4QXU - chains L and H of the 3 polymer chains in the assembly; structure by X-ray diffraction, 2.30 A resolution.

Chain L:
Protein: anti_MT1-MMP Light chain
Organism: Mus musculus
Amino-acid sequence (219 residues; numbered 1 to 219; the number before each row is that of its first residue):
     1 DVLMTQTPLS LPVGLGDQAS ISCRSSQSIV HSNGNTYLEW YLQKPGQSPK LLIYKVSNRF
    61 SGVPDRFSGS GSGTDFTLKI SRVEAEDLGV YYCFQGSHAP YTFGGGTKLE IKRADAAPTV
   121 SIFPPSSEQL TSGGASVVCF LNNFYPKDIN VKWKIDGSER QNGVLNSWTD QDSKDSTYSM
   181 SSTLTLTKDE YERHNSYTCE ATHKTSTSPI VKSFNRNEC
Disulfides: Cys-23/Cys-93, Cys-139/Cys-199

Chain H:
Protein: anti_MT1-MMP Heavy chain
Organism: Mus musculus
Amino-acid sequence (231 residues; row label = number of the first residue in the row):
     1 EVKLVESGGG LVKPGGSLKL SCAASGFIFS NYAMSWVRQT PEKRLEWVAT ISGGGRNIYS
    61 LDSVKGRFTF FRDNARNTLY LQMSSLRSED TAMYFCSREN YGSSFTYWGQ GTLVTVSSAK
   121 TTPPSVYPLA PGSAAQTNSM VTLGCLVKGY FPEPVTVTWN SGSLSSGVHT FPAVLQSDLY
   181 TLSSSVTVPS STWPSETVTC NVAHPASSTK VDKKIVPRDC AAALEHHHHH H
Disordered / not traced: 221-231
Disulfides: Cys-22/Cys-96, Cys-145/Cys-200

How chain L and chain H interact:
Pairs across the interface - 72 pairs, chain L then chain H:
  Tyr-37(L) / Gly-102(H)
  Glu-39(L) / Ser-104(H)  hydrogen bond
  Glu-39(L) / Phe-105(H)
  Tyr-41(L) / Phe-105(H)  hydrogen bond (side chain-backbone)
  Tyr-41(L) / Trp-108(H)  hydrophobic
  Gln-43(L) / Gln-39(H)  hydrogen bond
  Ser-48(L) / Phe-95(H)
  Ser-48(L) / Gly-109(H)  hydrogen bond (side chain-backbone)
  Ser-48(L) / Gln-110(H)
  Pro-49(L) / Trp-108(H)
  Leu-51(L) / Ser-103(H)
  Tyr-54(L) / Gly-102(H)
  Tyr-54(L) / Ser-103(H)
  Lys-55(L) / Gly-102(H)
  Phe-60(L) / Thr-106(H)
  Phe-60(L) / Tyr-107(H)
  Tyr-92(L) / Gln-39(H)  hydrogen bond
  Tyr-92(L) / Lys-43(H)  hydrogen bond (side chain-backbone)
  Tyr-92(L) / Leu-45(H)  hydrophobic
  Phe-94(L) / Ser-104(H)
  Phe-94(L) / Phe-105(H)  hydrophobic
  Pro-100(L) / Trp-47(H)  hydrophobic
  Pro-100(L) / Leu-61(H)  hydrophobic
  Tyr-101(L) / Trp-47(H)
  Tyr-101(L) / Tyr-59(H)
  Phe-103(L) / Val-37(H)  hydrophobic
  Phe-103(L) / Leu-45(H)  hydrophobic
  Phe-103(L) / Glu-46(H)
  Phe-103(L) / Trp-47(H)
  Phe-103(L) / Phe-105(H)  hydrophobic
  Ser-121(L) / Thr-142(H)
  Phe-123(L) / Leu-129(H)
  Phe-123(L) / Ala-130(H)
  Phe-123(L) / Pro-131(H)
  Phe-123(L) / Thr-142(H)
  Pro-124(L) / Gly-132(H)
  Pro-124(L) / Arg-218(H)  hydrogen bond (backbone-side chain)
  Pro-125(L) / Arg-218(H)  hydrogen bond (backbone-side chain)
  Ser-126(L) / Tyr-127(H)
  Ser-126(L) / Pro-128(H)
  Ser-126(L) / Arg-218(H)
  Glu-128(L) / Lys-213(H)  salt bridge
  Gln-129(L) / Tyr-127(H)
  Ser-132(L) / Tyr-127(H)
  Ser-136(L) / Leu-146(H)
  Ser-136(L) / Lys-148(H)
  Val-138(L) / Leu-129(H)  hydrophobic
  Phe-140(L) / Gly-144(H)
  Phe-140(L) / Phe-171(H)  hydrophobic
  Phe-140(L) / Ser-183(H)
  Phe-140(L) / Ser-184(H)
  Phe-140(L) / Ser-185(H)
  Asn-142(L) / His-169(H)
  Asn-142(L) / Phe-171(H)
  Asn-142(L) / Ser-185(H)  hydrogen bond
  Asn-143(L) / His-169(H)  hydrogen bond
  Leu-165(L) / Gln-176(H)
  Asn-166(L) / Val-174(H)
  Ser-167(L) / Phe-171(H)
  Ser-167(L) / Pro-172(H)  hydrogen bond (side chain-backbone)
  Ser-167(L) / Val-174(H)
  Trp-168(L) / Pro-172(H)
  Thr-169(L) / Phe-171(H)
  Ser-179(L) / His-169(H)
  Ser-179(L) / Phe-171(H)
  Met-180(L) / Phe-171(H)
  Ser-181(L) / Phe-171(H)
  Ser-181(L) / Ser-183(H)  hydrogen bond
  Thr-185(L) / Lys-148(H)
  Glu-218(L) / Ala-134(H)
  Cys-219(L) / Ser-133(H)
  Cys-219(L) / Cys-220(H)
Interface residues without a listed pair, chain L (40 interface residues in all): Ala-99
Interface residues without a listed pair, chain H (45 interface residues in all): Tyr-101, Val-126, Leu-143, Thr-170

Overview:
Chain L and chain H form an interface of 40 and 45 residues respectively, with 12 hydrogen bonds and 1 salt
bridge. Polar pairs include Glu-128(L)/Lys-213(H), Glu-39(L)/Ser-104(H) and Tyr-41(L)/Phe-105(H).
Chain L is anti_MT1-MMP Light chain and chain H is anti_MT1-MMP Heavy chain, both from Mus musculus; the
structure, Novel Inhibition Mechanism of Membrane Metalloprotease by an Exosite-Swiveling Conformational
antibody, was determined by X-ray diffraction together with 4OUU, 4P3C and 4P3D from the same study.
